Entry 2WTI (X-ray diffraction, 2.50 A resolution); this record covers chain A.

# Chain A
Name: Checkpoint kinase 2
From: Homo sapiens
Notes: EC 2.7.11.1; fragment: kinase domain, residues 1-310
UniProt: Q9HBS5 (Q9HBS5_HUMAN); residues 222-531 here correspond to UniProt positions 1-310 (UniProt number = residue number - 221)
Chain sequence (329 residues; numbered 203 to 531; the number before each row is that of its first residue):
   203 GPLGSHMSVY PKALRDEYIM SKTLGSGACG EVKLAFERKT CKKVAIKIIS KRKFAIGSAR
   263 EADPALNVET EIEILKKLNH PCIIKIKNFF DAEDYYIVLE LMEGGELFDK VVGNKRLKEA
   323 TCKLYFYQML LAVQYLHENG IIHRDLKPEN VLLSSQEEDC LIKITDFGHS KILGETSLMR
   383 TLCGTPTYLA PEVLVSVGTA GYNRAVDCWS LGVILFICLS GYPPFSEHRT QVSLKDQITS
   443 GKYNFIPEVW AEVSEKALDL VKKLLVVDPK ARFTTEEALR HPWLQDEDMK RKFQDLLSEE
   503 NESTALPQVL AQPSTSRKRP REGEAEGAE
Unresolved in the structure: 203-209, 229-232, 254-265, 376, 513-531
Ligand contacts: WTI (4-[2-amino-5-(2,3-dihydrothieno[3,4-b][1,4]dioxin-5-yl)pyridin-3-yl]benzamide): Leu-226, Val-234, Ala-247, Lys-249, Glu-273, Ile-286, Leu-301, Glu-302, Leu-303, Met-304, Glu-305, Gly-307, Glu-308, Asn-352, Leu-354, Thr-367, Asp-368

# Overview
Chain A binds compound WTI.
Chain A is Checkpoint kinase 2 (Homo sapiens); the structure, Crystal structure of CHK2 in complex with an
inhibitor, was determined by X-ray diffraction (same publication as 2WTC, 2WTD and 2WTJ).
